PDB entry 8OKM | X-ray diffraction, 1.66 A resolution | chains A and B

[Chain A (and B)]
Name: 3C-like proteinase nsp5
From: Severe acute respiratory syndrome coronavirus 2
Notes: EC 3.4.22.69; chain B of this document is another copy of the same molecule, construct and numbering; everything in this record applies to it too
UniProt: P0DTD1 (R1AB_SARS2); residues 1-306 here correspond to UniProt positions 3264-3569 (UniProt number = residue number + 3263)
Sequence (306 residues; numbered 1 to 306; the number before each row is that of its first residue):
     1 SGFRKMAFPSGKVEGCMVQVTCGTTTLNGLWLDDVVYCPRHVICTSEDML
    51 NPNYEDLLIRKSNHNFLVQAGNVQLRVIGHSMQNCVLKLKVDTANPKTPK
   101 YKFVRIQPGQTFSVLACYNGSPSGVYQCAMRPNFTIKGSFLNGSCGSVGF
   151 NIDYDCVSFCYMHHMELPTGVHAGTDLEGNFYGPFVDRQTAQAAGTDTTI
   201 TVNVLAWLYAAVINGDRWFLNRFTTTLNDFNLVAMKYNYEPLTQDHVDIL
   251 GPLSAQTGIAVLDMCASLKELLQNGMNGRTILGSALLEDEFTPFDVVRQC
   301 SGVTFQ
Unresolved in the structure: 302-306 (chain B: 306)
Covalent attachments: compound 84C linked to Cys-145
Residues lining bound ligands: 84C (tert-butyl-N-[(2S)-1-[(3S,3aS,6aR)-3-[[(2S)-1-oxidanyl-3-[(3S)-2-oxidanylidenepyrrolidin-3-yl]propan-2-yl]carbamoyl]-3,3a,4,5,6,6a-hexahydro-1H-cyclopenta[c]pyrrol-2-yl]-3-methyl-1-oxidanylidene-butan-2-yl]carbamate): His-41, Met-49, Phe-140, Leu-141, Asn-142, Gly-143, Ser-144, His-163, His-164, Met-165, Glu-166, Leu-167, Pro-168, His-172, Asp-187, Arg-188, Gln-189, Thr-190, Gln-192
UniProt features mapped onto this chain:
  - active site: His-41 (For 3CL-PRO activity), Cys-145 (Nucleophile)
  - site: Gln-306 (Cleavage)
  - cross-link (Glycyl lysine isopeptide (Lys-Gly)): Lys-5 (interchain with G-Cter in ubiquitin), Lys-90 (interchain with G-Cter in ubiquitin)
Reported in the primary citation:
  - binding site for 84C: His-41, Met-49, Phe-140, Gly-143, Cys-145, His-163, Met-165, Glu-166, Gln-189
  - catalytic residues: Gly-143, Ser-144, Cys-145
  - catalytic residues: His-41 (citing earlier work)

[Chain A / chain B interface]
Residue-residue contacts (84; chain A residue first):
  Ser-1(A) / Gly-138(B)
  Ser-1(A) / Ser-139(B)
  Ser-1(A) / Phe-140(B)  hydrogen bond (backbone-backbone)
  Ser-1(A) / Glu-166(B)  hydrogen bond (backbone-side chain)
  Ser-1(A) / Gly-170(B)
  Ser-1(A) / His-172(B)  hydrogen bond (backbone-side chain)
  Gly-2(A) / Gly-138(B)
  Gly-2(A) / Ser-139(B)  hydrogen bond (backbone-side chain)
  Arg-4(A) / Tyr-126(B)
  Arg-4(A) / Gln-127(B)  hydrogen bond (side chain-backbone)
  Arg-4(A) / Cys-128(B)
  Arg-4(A) / Lys-137(B)  hydrogen bond (side chain-backbone)
  Arg-4(A) / Glu-290(B)  salt bridge
  Lys-5(A) / Arg-4(B)
  Lys-5(A) / Tyr-126(B)
  Met-6(A) / Gly-124(B)
  Met-6(A) / Val-125(B)
  Met-6(A) / Tyr-126(B)  hydrophobic
  Met-6(A) / Ser-139(B)
  Ala-7(A) / Gly-124(B)
  Ala-7(A) / Val-125(B)  hydrogen bond (backbone-backbone)
  Phe-8(A) / Val-125(B)
  Pro-9(A) / Ser-10(B)
  Pro-9(A) / Glu-14(B)
  Pro-9(A) / Pro-122(B)  hydrophobic
  Pro-9(A) / Ser-123(B)
  Pro-9(A) / Gly-124(B)
  Ser-10(A) / Pro-9(B)
  Ser-10(A) / Ser-10(B)  hydrogen bond (side chain-backbone)
  Ser-10(A) / Glu-14(B)  hydrogen bond (backbone-side chain)
  Gly-11(A) / Gly-11(B)
  Gly-11(A) / Glu-14(B)  hydrogen bond (backbone-side chain)
  Glu-14(A) / Pro-9(B)
  Glu-14(A) / Ser-10(B)  hydrogen bond (side chain-backbone)
  Glu-14(A) / Gly-11(B)  hydrogen bond (side chain-backbone)
  Tyr-118(A) / Gly-302(B)
  Tyr-118(A) / Thr-304(B)
  Ser-121(A) / Thr-304(B)
  Ser-121(A) / Phe-305(B)
  Pro-122(A) / Pro-9(B)  hydrophobic
  Pro-122(A) / Thr-304(B)
  Pro-122(A) / Phe-305(B)  hydrogen bond (backbone-backbone)
  Ser-123(A) / Pro-9(B)
  Ser-123(A) / Val-303(B)  hydrogen bond (side chain-backbone)
  Ser-123(A) / Phe-305(B)
  Gly-124(A) / Met-6(B)
  Gly-124(A) / Ala-7(B)
  Gly-124(A) / Pro-9(B)
  Val-125(A) / Met-6(B)
  Val-125(A) / Ala-7(B)  hydrogen bond (backbone-backbone)
  Val-125(A) / Phe-8(B)
  Val-125(A) / Val-125(B)  hydrophobic
  Tyr-126(A) / Arg-4(B)
  Tyr-126(A) / Lys-5(B)
  Tyr-126(A) / Met-6(B)  hydrophobic
  Gln-127(A) / Arg-4(B)  hydrogen bond (backbone-side chain)
  Cys-128(A) / Arg-4(B)
  Lys-137(A) / Arg-4(B)  hydrogen bond (backbone-side chain)
  Gly-138(A) / Ser-1(B)
  Gly-138(A) / Gly-2(B)
  Ser-139(A) / Ser-1(B)
  Ser-139(A) / Gly-2(B)  hydrogen bond (side chain-backbone)
  Ser-139(A) / Met-6(B)
  Ser-139(A) / Gln-299(B)  hydrogen bond
  Phe-140(A) / Ser-1(B)  hydrogen bond (backbone-backbone)
  Leu-141(A) / Gln-299(B)
  Leu-141(A) / Cys-300(B)
  Leu-141(A) / Ser-301(B)
  Leu-141(A) / Gly-302(B)
  Glu-166(A) / Ser-1(B)  hydrogen bond
  Gly-170(A) / Ser-1(B)
  His-172(A) / Ser-1(B)  hydrogen bond (side chain-backbone)
  Gly-283(A) / Leu-286(B)
  Ala-285(A) / Ala-285(B)  hydrophobic
  Ala-285(A) / Leu-286(B)  hydrophobic
  Leu-286(A) / Gly-283(B)
  Leu-286(A) / Ala-285(B)  hydrophobic
  Glu-290(A) / Arg-4(B)  salt bridge
  Arg-298(A) / Ser-123(B)  hydrogen bond (side chain-backbone)
  Arg-298(A) / Gly-124(B)
  Gln-299(A) / Ser-139(B)  hydrogen bond
  Gln-299(A) / Leu-141(B)
  Cys-300(A) / Leu-141(B)
  Ser-301(A) / Leu-141(B)
Also at the interface, not in a pair above, chain A (41 interface residues in all): Phe-3, Lys-12, Leu-115, Thr-280, Ser-284
Also at the interface, not in a pair above, chain B (41 interface residues in all): Phe-3, Leu-115, Thr-280, Ser-284

[Summary]
The chain A/chain B interface involves 41 residues from each chain, with 24 hydrogen bonds and 2 salt bridges.
Polar contacts include Arg-4(A)/Glu-290(B), Ser-1(A)/Glu-166(B) and Ser-1(A)/His-172(B). Covalently linked
compound 84C: at Cys-145(A). The paper reports catalytic residues Gly-143(A), Ser-144(A) and Cys-145(A) among
others; a binding site for 84C at His-41(A), Met-49(A) and Phe-140(A) among others.
Chain A and chain B are both 3C-like proteinase nsp5 (Severe acute respiratory syndrome coronavirus 2); the
structure, Crystal structure of F2F-2020197-00X bound to the main protease (3CLpro/Mpro) of SARS-CoV-2, was
determined by X-ray diffraction, deposited together with 8OKK, 8OKL and 8OKN.
